Entry 7VOT (electron microscopy, 2.90 A resolution); this record covers chains A and 9 of the 66 polymer chains in the assembly.

# Chain A (and 9)
Protein: Light-harvesting protein B-875 alpha chain
Source organism: Rhodobacter sphaeroides 2.4.1
Notes: chain 9 of this document is another copy of the same molecule, construct and numbering; everything in this record applies to it too
UniProtKB: Q3J1A4 (LHA1_RHOS4); residue numbers follow UniProt; this construct covers 1-58
Chain sequence (58 residues; each row starts with the number of its first residue):
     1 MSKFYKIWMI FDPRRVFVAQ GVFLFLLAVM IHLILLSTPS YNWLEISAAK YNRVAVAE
Unresolved in the structure: 56-58 (chain 9: 55-58)
Residues lining bound ligands:
  - bacteriochlorophyll a (BCL), molecule 1: Ile-7, Trp-8, Phe-11, Val-16, Gln-20, Phe-23, Ile-31
  - bacteriochlorophyll a (BCL), molecule 2: Gly-21, Leu-24, Phe-25, Ala-28, His-32, Leu-35, Tyr-41, Trp-43
  - bacteriochlorophyll a (BCL), molecule 3: Leu-24, Leu-27, Ala-28, Ile-31, His-32, Leu-35, Tyr-41
  - 1,2-diacyl-sn-glycero-3-phosphocholine (PC1), molecule 1: Phe-11, Arg-15, Val-16, Ala-19, Phe-23, Leu-26, Leu-27, Met-30
  - 1,2-diacyl-sn-glycero-3-phosphocholine (PC1), molecule 2: Asp-12, Arg-14, Arg-15, Val-18, Ala-19, Gly-21, Val-22, Phe-25, Leu-26
  - 1,2-diacyl-sn-glycero-3-phosphocholine (PC1), molecule 3: Leu-26, Val-29, Met-30, Leu-33, Ile-34, Ser-37, Thr-38
  - spheroidene (SPO), molecule 1: Phe-4, Lys-6, Ile-7, Met-9, Ile-10
  - spheroidene (SPO), molecule 2: Phe-17, Gln-20, Phe-23, Leu-24, Leu-27, Met-30, Ile-31, Ile-34
  - spheroidene (SPO), molecule 3: Phe-17, Gln-20, Gly-21
  - spheroidene (SPO), molecule 4: Phe-25, Ala-28, Val-29, His-32, Leu-33, Leu-36
Swiss-Prot annotation at these positions:
  - binding site (a bacteriochlorophyll): His-32

# Chain A / chain 9 interface
Contacting residue pairs (16; chain A residue first):
  Pro-13(A) / Ile-10(9)  hydrophobic
  Arg-14(A) / Ile-10(9)
  Arg-14(A) / Phe-11(9)
  Phe-17(A) / Ile-7(9)  hydrophobic
  Phe-17(A) / Ile-10(9)  hydrophobic
  Phe-17(A) / Phe-11(9)  hydrophobic
  Val-18(A) / Phe-11(9)  hydrophobic
  Phe-25(A) / Phe-23(9)  hydrophobic
  Phe-25(A) / Met-30(9)  hydrophobic
  Leu-44(A) / Ile-34(9)  hydrophobic
  Leu-44(A) / Thr-38(9)
  Leu-44(A) / Ser-40(9)  hydrogen bond (backbone-side chain)
  Leu-44(A) / Tyr-41(9)
  Ser-47(A) / Tyr-41(9)  hydrogen bond
  Ala-48(A) / Ser-40(9)
  Arg-53(A) / Tyr-41(9)  hydrogen bond
Other interface residues (no listed pair), chain A (10 interface residues in all): Val-29
Other interface residues (no listed pair), chain 9 (11 interface residues in all): Leu-27, Leu-35

# Summary
Chain A and chain 9 form an interface of 10 and 11 residues respectively, with 3 hydrogen bonds. Among the
polar pairs are Leu-44(A)/Ser-40(9), Ser-47(A)/Tyr-41(9) and Arg-53(A)/Tyr-41(9). Ligands of chain A: 3 copies
of bacteriochlorophyll a, 4 copies of spheroidene and 3 copies of 1,2-diacyl-sn-glycero-3-phosphocholine.
Both chains are Light-harvesting protein B-875 alpha chain (Rhodobacter sphaeroides 2.4.1). Entry 7VOT (The
structure of dimeric photosynthetic RC-LH1 supercomplex in Class-2) was determined by electron microscopy,
deposited together with 7VA9, 7VB9, 7VNM, 7VOR and 7VOY.
